Entry 8E82 (electron microscopy, 3.03 A resolution); this record covers chains C and R of the 9 polymer chains in the assembly.

[Chain C]
Name: DNA-directed RNA polymerase subunit beta
Source organism: Mycobacterium tuberculosis
Notes: EC 2.7.7.6
UniProtKB: A5U052 (RPOB_MYCTA); residues 7-1178 here correspond to UniProt positions 6-1177 (UniProt number = residue number - 1)
Chain sequence (1172 residues; row label = number of the first residue in the row):
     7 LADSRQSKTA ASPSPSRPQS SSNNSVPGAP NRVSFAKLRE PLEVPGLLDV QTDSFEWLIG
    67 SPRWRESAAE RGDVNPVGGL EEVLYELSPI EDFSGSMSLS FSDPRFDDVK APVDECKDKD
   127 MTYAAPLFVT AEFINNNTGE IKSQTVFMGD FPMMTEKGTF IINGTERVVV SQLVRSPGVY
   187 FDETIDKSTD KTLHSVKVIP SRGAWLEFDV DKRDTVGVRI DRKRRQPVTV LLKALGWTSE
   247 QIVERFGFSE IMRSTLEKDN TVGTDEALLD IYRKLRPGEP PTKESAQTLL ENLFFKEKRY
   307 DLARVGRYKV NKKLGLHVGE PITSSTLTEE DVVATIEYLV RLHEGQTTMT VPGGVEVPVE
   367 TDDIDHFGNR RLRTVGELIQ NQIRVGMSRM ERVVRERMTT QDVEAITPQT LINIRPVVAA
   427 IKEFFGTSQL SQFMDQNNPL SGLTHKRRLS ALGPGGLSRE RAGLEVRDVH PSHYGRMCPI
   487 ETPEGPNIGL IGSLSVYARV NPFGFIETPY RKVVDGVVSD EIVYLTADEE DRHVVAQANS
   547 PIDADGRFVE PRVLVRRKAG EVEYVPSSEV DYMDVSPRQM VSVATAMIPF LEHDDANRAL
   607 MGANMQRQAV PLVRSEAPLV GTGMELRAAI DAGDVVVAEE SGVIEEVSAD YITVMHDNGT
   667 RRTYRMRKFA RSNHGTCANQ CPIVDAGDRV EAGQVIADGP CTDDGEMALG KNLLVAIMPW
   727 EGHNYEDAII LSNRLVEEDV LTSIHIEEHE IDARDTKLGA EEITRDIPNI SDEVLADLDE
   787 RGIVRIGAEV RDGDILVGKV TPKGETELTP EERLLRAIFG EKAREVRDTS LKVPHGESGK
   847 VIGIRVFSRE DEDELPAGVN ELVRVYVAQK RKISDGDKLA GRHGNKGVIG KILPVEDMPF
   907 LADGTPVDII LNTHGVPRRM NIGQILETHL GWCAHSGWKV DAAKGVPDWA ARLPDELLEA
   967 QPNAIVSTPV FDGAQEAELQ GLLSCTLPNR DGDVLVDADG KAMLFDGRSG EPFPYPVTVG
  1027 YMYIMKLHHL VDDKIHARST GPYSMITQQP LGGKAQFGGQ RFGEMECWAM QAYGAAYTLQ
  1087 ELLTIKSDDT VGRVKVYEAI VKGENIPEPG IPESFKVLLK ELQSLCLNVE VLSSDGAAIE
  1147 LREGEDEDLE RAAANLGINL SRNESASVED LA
Unresolved in the structure: 7-25, 811-829, 1140-1178

[Chain R]
Molecule: 20-nt RNA strand
Sequence (20 nucleotides; row label = number of the first residue in the row):
     1 GCAUUCAAAG CGGAGAGGUA
Unresolved in the structure: 1-10
Ion coordination: Mg2+: A20 (shared with 3 residues of chain D)

[Interface between chain C and chain R]
Contacting residue pairs (25; chain C residue first):
  Gln435(C) - G15(R)  phosphate contact
  Gln435(C) - A16(R)  sugar contact
  Gln438(C) - A16(R)  sugar contact
  Leu458(C) - G17(R)  phosphate contact
  Arg465(C) - A16(R)  salt bridge to the phosphate
  Arg465(C) - G17(R)  salt bridge to the phosphate
  Pro489(C) - G18(R)  phosphate contact
  Glu490(C) - U19(R)  phosphate contact
  Glu490(C) - A20(R)  phosphate contact
  Asn493(C) - G17(R)  phosphate contact
  Asn493(C) - G18(R)  hydrogen bond to the phosphate
  Ile497(C) - G17(R)  phosphate contact
  Gln614(C) - G18(R)  phosphate contact
  Gln614(C) - U19(R)  hydrogen bond to the phosphate
  Lys884(C) - U19(R)  hydrogen bond to the phosphate
  Lys884(C) - A20(R)  salt bridge to the phosphate
  Lys892(C) - A20(R)  salt bridge to the phosphate
  His1035(C) - G18(R)  sugar contact
  His1035(C) - U19(R)  hydrogen bond to the sugar
  Ser1050(C) - G12(R)  hydrogen bond to the phosphate
  Met1051(C) - G12(R)  hydrogen bond to the phosphate
  Leu1057(C) - C11(R)  base contact
  Leu1057(C) - G12(R)  phosphate contact
  Gly1058(C) - C11(R)  base contact
  Gln1062(C) - C11(R)  hydrogen bond to the base
Also at the interface, not in a pair above, chain C (21 interface residues in all): Ser434, Arg454, Arg613, Ile1052

[Summary]
21 residues of chain C face 8 of chain R across their interface, with 7 hydrogen bonds and 4 salt bridges.
Polar pairs include Gln1062(C)-C11(R), His1035(C)-U19(R) and Asn493(C)-G18(R).
Chain C is DNA-directed RNA polymerase subunit beta (Mycobacterium tuberculosis) and chain R is a 20-nt RNA
strand; the structure, Mycobacterium tuberculosis RNAP elongation complex with NusG transcription factor, was
determined by electron microscopy (same publication as 8E74, 8E79, 8E8M and 8E95).
